5U8C - chains A and B; structure by X-ray diffraction, 1.60 A resolution.

Chain A:
Protein: Glutamate receptor ionotropic, NMDA 1
From: Rattus norvegicus
UniProt: P35439 (NMDZ1_RAT); the construct has insertions or renumbered stretches relative to UniProt, so the offset changes along the chain: 2-152 = UniProt 394-544; 155-292 = UniProt 663-800
Amino-acid sequence (292 residues; each row starts with the number of its first residue):
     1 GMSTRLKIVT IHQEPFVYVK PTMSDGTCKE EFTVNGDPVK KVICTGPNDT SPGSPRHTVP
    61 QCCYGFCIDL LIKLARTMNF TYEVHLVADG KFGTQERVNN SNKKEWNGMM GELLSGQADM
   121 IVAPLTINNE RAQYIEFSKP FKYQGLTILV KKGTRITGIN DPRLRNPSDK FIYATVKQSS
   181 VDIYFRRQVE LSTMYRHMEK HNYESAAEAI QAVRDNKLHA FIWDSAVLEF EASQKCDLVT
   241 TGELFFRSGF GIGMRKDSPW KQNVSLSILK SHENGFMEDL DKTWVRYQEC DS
Not modelled in the structure: 1, 50-55, 292
Sequence notes: expression tag (1); linker (153-154)
Cystine bridges: Cys-28/Cys-62, Cys-44/Cys-63, Cys-236/Cys-290
Ligand contacts: glycine (GLY): Phe-92, Pro-124, Leu-125, Thr-126, Arg-131, Ser-179, Ser-180, Trp-223, Asp-224, Phe-250
Swiss-Prot annotation at these positions:
  - binding site (glycine): Pro-124, Thr-126, Arg-131, Ser-180, Asp-224
  - glycosylation (N-linked (GlcNAc...) asparagine): Asn-48, Asn-79, Asn-99, Asn-166, Asn-263

Chain B:
Protein: Glutamate receptor ionotropic, nmda 2A
From: Rattus norvegicus
Amino-acid sequence (283 residues; numbered 4 to 286; the number before each row is that of its first residue):
     4 SDDNHLSIVT LEEAPFVIVE DIDPLTETCV RNTVPCRKFV KINNSTNEGM NVKKCCKGFC
    64 IDILKKLSRT VKFTYDLYLV TNGKHGKKVN NVWNGMIGEV VYQRAVMAVG SLTINEERSE
   124 VVDFSVPFVE TGISVMVSRG TQVTGLSDKK FQRPHDYSPP FRFGTVPNGS TERNIRNNYP
   184 YMHQYMTRFN QRGVEDALVS LKTGKLDAFI YDAAVLNYKA GRDEGCKLVT IGSGYIFATT
   244 GYGIALQKGS PWKRQIDLAL LQFVGDGEME ELETLWLTGI CHN
Cystine bridges: Cys-32/Cys-58, Cys-39/Cys-59, Cys-229/Cys-284
Ligand contacts: GLYCINE (84J; [(R)-{[(1S)-1-(4-bromophenyl)ethyl]amino}(2,3-dihydroxyquinoxalin-5-yl)methyl]phosphonic acid): Glu-16, His-88, Ser-114, Leu-115, Thr-116, Asn-118, Arg-121, Gly-135, Ile-136, Val-169, Gly-172, Ser-173, Thr-174, Asn-177, Tyr-214, Asp-215, Val-218, Tyr-245

Interface between chain A and chain B:
Pairs across the interface (45):
  Asn-128(A) / Leu-264(B)
  Asn-129(A) / Leu-261(B)  hydrogen bond (side chain-backbone)
  Asn-129(A) / Leu-264(B)
  Asn-129(A) / Gln-265(B)
  Ala-132(A) / Arg-257(B)  hydrogen bond (backbone-side chain)
  Ala-132(A) / Leu-261(B)  hydrophobic
  Ala-132(A) / Leu-264(B)  hydrophobic
  Gln-133(A) / Arg-257(B)  hydrogen bond (backbone-side chain)
  Gln-133(A) / Leu-261(B)
  Lys-139(A) / Ile-117(B)
  Lys-139(A) / Phe-127(B)  hydrogen bond (side chain-backbone)
  Lys-139(A) / Ser-128(B)
  Tyr-143(A) / Pro-130(B)
  Tyr-143(A) / Glu-133(B)
  Tyr-143(A) / Thr-242(B)
  Tyr-143(A) / Thr-243(B)
  Tyr-143(A) / Gly-244(B)
  Arg-187(A) / Gly-268(B)  hydrogen bond (side chain-backbone)
  Arg-187(A) / Asp-269(B)
  Gln-188(A) / Gly-268(B)  hydrogen bond (side chain-backbone)
  Gln-188(A) / Asp-269(B)
  Phe-246(A) / Val-267(B)
  Arg-247(A) / Glu-133(B)  salt bridge
  Arg-247(A) / Glu-276(B)  salt bridge
  Gln-262(A) / Ser-122(B)  hydrogen bond (side chain-backbone)
  Gln-262(A) / Lys-251(B)
  Leu-266(A) / Glu-119(B)
  Leu-266(A) / Ser-122(B)
  Leu-266(A) / Glu-123(B)
  Leu-269(A) / Ile-117(B)  hydrophobic
  Leu-269(A) / Asn-118(B)
  Leu-269(A) / Glu-119(B)
  Leu-269(A) / Ser-122(B)
  Lys-270(A) / Glu-119(B)
  His-272(A) / Ala-241(B)
  His-272(A) / Thr-242(B)  hydrogen bond
  Glu-273(A) / Asn-118(B)
  Glu-273(A) / Glu-119(B)  hydrogen bond (side chain-backbone)
  Glu-273(A) / Asn-177(B)  hydrogen bond (backbone-side chain)
  Glu-273(A) / Asn-181(B)  hydrogen bond (backbone-side chain)
  Asn-274(A) / Asn-181(B)
  Gly-275(A) / Phe-240(B)
  Glu-278(A) / Ser-150(B)  hydrogen bond
  Glu-278(A) / Phe-240(B)
  Arg-286(A) / Gly-237(B)
Also at the interface, not in a pair above, chain A (26 interface residues in all): Ile-127, Pro-140, Gln-144, Ser-248, Asp-281, Tyr-287
Also at the interface, not in a pair above, chain B (30 interface residues in all): Tyr-238, Ile-239, Gly-270

Overview:
26 residues of chain A and 30 residues of chain B are in contact; the contacts include 12 hydrogen bonds and 2
salt bridges. Polar contacts include Arg-247(A)/Glu-133(B), Arg-247(A)/Glu-276(B) and Asn-129(A)/Leu-261(B).
Ligands of chain A: glycine. Bound to chain B: GLYCINE.
Chain A is Glutamate receptor ionotropic, NMDA 1 and chain B is Glutamate receptor ionotropic, nmda 2A, both
from Rattus norvegicus; the structure, Crystal structure of GLUN1/GLUN2A ligand-binding domain in complex with
glycine and nvp-AAM077, was determined by X-ray diffraction.
